7M2T - chains B and C of the 109 polymer chains in the assembly; structure by X-ray diffraction, 2.71 A resolution.

# Chain B (and C)
Protein: Coat protein
Organism: Satellite tobacco mosaic virus
Notes: chain C of this document is another copy of the same molecule, construct and numbering; everything in this record applies to it too
UniProtKB: P17574 (COAT_STMV); numbering as in UniProt (aligned over 1-159)
Chain sequence (159 residues; row label = number of the first residue in the row):
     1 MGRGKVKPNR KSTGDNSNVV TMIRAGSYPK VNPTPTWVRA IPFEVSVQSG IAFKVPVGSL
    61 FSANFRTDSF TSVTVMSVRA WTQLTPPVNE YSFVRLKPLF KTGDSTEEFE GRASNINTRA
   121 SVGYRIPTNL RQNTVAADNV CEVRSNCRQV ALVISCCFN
Unresolved in the structure: 1-15

# How chain B and chain C interact
Pairs across the interface (23):
  Glu44(B) - Arg112(C)  salt bridge
  Arg66(B) - Thr106(C)  hydrogen bond
  Arg66(B) - Glu107(C)  salt bridge
  Thr82(B) - Tyr91(C)
  Gln83(B) - Tyr91(C)
  Gln83(B) - Arg112(C)  hydrogen bond
  Leu84(B) - Asn89(C)
  Leu84(B) - Glu90(C)
  Thr85(B) - Asn89(C)  hydrogen bond (backbone-backbone)
  Thr85(B) - Ile116(C)
  Asn117(B) - Tyr91(C)
  Asn117(B) - Ser114(C)
  Asn117(B) - Asn115(C)
  Asn117(B) - Ile116(C)  hydrogen bond (backbone-backbone)
  Asn117(B) - Asn117(C)
  Thr118(B) - Tyr91(C)
  Thr118(B) - Ser114(C)
  Thr118(B) - Asn115(C)  hydrogen bond
  Arg119(B) - Tyr91(C)  hydrogen bond (backbone-side chain)
  Arg119(B) - Arg112(C)
  Arg119(B) - Ala113(C)  hydrogen bond (side chain-backbone)
  Arg119(B) - Ser114(C)  hydrogen bond (backbone-backbone)
  Ala151(B) - Arg112(C)
Interface residues without a listed pair, chain B (11 interface residues in all): Asn115

# Overview
Chain B and chain C each contribute 11 residues to their interface; the contacts include 8 hydrogen bonds and
2 salt bridges. Among the polar pairs are Glu44(B)-Arg112(C), Arg66(B)-Glu107(C) and Arg66(B)-Thr106(C).
Both chains are Coat protein (Satellite tobacco mosaic virus). Entry 7M2T (Crystallographic Structure of the
Monoclinic Form of Satellite Tobacco Mosaic Virus) was determined by X-ray diffraction, deposited together
with 5BKL, 5BKN, 7M2V, 7M3T, 7M50 and 7M57.
